PDB entry 8RTL | X-ray diffraction, 1.89 A resolution | chains A and D of the 8 polymer chains in the assembly

# Chain A
Molecule: Arsenite oxidase subunit AioA
From: Alcaligenes faecalis
Notes: EC 1.20.9.1
UniProt: Q7SIF4 (AIOA_ALCFA); residues 4-825 here correspond to UniProt positions 5-826 (UniProt number = residue number + 1)
Sequence (822 residues; each row starts with the number of its first residue):
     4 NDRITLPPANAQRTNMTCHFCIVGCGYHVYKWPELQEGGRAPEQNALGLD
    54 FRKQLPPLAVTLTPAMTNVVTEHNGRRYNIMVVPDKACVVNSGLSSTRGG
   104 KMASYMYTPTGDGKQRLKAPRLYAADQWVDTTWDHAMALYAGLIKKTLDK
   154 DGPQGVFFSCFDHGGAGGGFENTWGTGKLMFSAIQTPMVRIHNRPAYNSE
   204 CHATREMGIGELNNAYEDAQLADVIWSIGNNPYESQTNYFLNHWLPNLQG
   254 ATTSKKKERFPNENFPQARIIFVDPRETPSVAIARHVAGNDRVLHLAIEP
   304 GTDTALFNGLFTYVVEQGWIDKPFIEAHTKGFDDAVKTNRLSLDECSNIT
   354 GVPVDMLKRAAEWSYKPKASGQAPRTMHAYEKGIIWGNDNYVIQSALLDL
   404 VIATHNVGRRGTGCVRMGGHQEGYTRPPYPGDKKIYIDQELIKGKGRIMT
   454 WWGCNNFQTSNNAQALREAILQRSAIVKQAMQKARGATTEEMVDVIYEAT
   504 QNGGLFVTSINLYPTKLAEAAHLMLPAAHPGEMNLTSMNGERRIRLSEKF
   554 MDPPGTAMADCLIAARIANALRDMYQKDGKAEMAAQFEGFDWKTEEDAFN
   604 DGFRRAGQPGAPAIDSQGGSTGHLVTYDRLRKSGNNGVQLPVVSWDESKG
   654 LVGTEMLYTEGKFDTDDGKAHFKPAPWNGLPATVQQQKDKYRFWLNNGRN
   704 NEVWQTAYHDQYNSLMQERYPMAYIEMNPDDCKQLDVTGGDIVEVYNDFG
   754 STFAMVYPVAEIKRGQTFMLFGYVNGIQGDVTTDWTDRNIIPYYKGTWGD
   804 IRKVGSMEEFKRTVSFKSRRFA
Metal / ion sites: 3Fe-4S cluster Fe: Cys21, Cys24, Cys28; Na+ site 1: Asp129 (shared with 3 residues of chain C); Na+ site 2: Gln467, Ser754, Asp783 (shared with 1 residue of chain C)
Small-molecule neighbours:
  - molybdenum(iv) ion / oxygen atom: Asn196, Glu203, Lys385, Arg419, Gly422, His423, Arg702
  - 3Fe-4S cluster (F3S): Cys21, Phe23, Cys24, Val26, Gly27, Cys28, Tyr30, Ser98, Ser99, Arg101, Gly102, Thr240, Asn241
  - molybdopterin guanosine dinucleotide (MGD; 2-amino-5,6-dimercapto-7-methyl-3,7,8a,9-tetrahydro-8-oxa-1,3,9,10-tetraaza-anthracen-4-one guanosine dinucleotide), molecule 1: Cys24, Arg101, Gly232, Asn233, Asn234, Glu237, Ser238, Gln239, Val276, Asp277, Pro278, Arg279, Thr281, Ile301, Pro303, Gly304, Asp306, Glu384, Lys385, Gly386, Ile387, Gly421, Gly422, His423, Trp697, Asn699, Asn700, Gly701, Arg702, Asn703, Asn704, Glu705, Val706, Trp707, Gln708, Phe771, Phe774, Tyr796, Lys798
  - molybdopterin guanosine dinucleotide (MGD), molecule 2: Ala169, Gly170, His195, Asn196, Lys385, Trp389, His423, Trp455, Gly456, Cys457, Asn458, Asn459, Thr462, Ile513, Asn514, Leu515, Tyr516, Thr518, Ala530, Ala531, His532, Asp563, Asn700, Arg702, Gln708, Thr709, Tyr711, Phe774, Gln781, Gly782, Thr785, Tyr797, Lys798
UniProt features mapped onto this chain:
  - binding site ([3Fe-4S] cluster): Cys21, Cys24, Cys28
  - binding site (substrate): His195, Glu203, Arg419, His423
  - site: Ser99 (Involved in charge transfer)

# Chain D
Molecule: Arsenite oxidase subunit AioB
From: Alcaligenes faecalis
Notes: EC 1.20.9.1; engineered mutation(s): C65F-C80G
UniProt: Q7SIF3 (AIOB_ALCFA); residues -1 to 133 here correspond to UniProt positions 41-175 (UniProt number = residue number + 42)
Sequence (135 residues; row label = number of the first residue in the row; numbers below 1 keep their minus sign (Ala-1 is residue -1)):
    -1 AGRTTLQYPATQVSVAKNLKANEPVSFTYPDTSSPCVAVKLGSPVPGGVG
    49 PNNDIVAYSVLCTHMGFPTSYDKSSKTFKCPGHFTEFDAEKAGQMICGQA
    99 TENLPRVLLRYDEASDALTAVGVDGLIYGRQANVI
Differences from the reference sequence: conflict Phe65 (Cys107 in Q7SIF3), Gly80 (Cys122 in Q7SIF3)
Metal / ion sites: 2Fe-2S cluster Fe: Cys60, His62, Cys78, His81
Small-molecule neighbours:
  - 2Fe-2S cluster (FES): Cys60, His62, Met63, Gly64, Phe65, Cys78, Gly80, His81, Phe82, Thr83
  - 1-ethoxy-2-(2-ethoxyethoxy)ethane (P4G): Gln92, Met93, Ala98, Thr99, Asn101
  - 2-(2-methoxyethoxy)ethanol (PG0): Thr61, Glu100, Asn101, Pro103, Gly123, Leu124, Ile125, Tyr126, Gly127, Arg128
UniProt features mapped onto this chain:
  - binding site ([2Fe-2S] cluster): Cys60, His62, Cys78, His81

# Interface between chain A and chain D
Pairs across the interface - 18 pairs, chain A then chain D:
  Arg6(A) with Thr2(D)
  Ile7(A) with Thr2(D)
  Thr8(A) with Thr2(D), hydrogen bond
  Leu38(A) with Thr3(D); Tyr6(D), hydrophobic; Leu106(D), hydrophobic; Val121(D)
  Gln39(A) with Thr3(D)
  Glu40(A) with Arg1(D); Thr2(D), hydrogen bond; Thr3(D), hydrogen bond
  Arg43(A) with Gly0(D)
  His76(A) with Pro44(D)
  Asn77(A) with Pro44(D); Gly45(D), hydrogen bond (backbone-backbone)
  Arg79(A) with Gly45(D); Val47(D)
  Arg80(A) with Asp122(D)
Also at the interface, not in a pair above, chain A (13 interface residues in all): Glu37, Gly78
Also at the interface, not in a pair above, chain D (13 interface residues in all): Ala-1, Gly120

# In short
Chain A and chain D each contribute 13 residues to their interface, with 4 hydrogen bonds. Polar pairs include
Thr8(A)-Thr2(D), Glu40(A)-Thr2(D) and Glu40(A)-Thr3(D). Chain A binds molybdopterin guanosine dinucleotide,
molybdenum(iv) ion / oxygen atom and 3Fe-4S cluster. Chain D binds 1-ethoxy-2-(2-ethoxyethoxy)ethane, 2Fe-2S
cluster and 2-(2-methoxyethoxy)ethanol.
Here chain A is Arsenite oxidase subunit AioA and chain D is Arsenite oxidase subunit AioB, both from
Alcaligenes faecalis. Entry 8RTL (Af Aio C65F-C80G) was determined by X-ray diffraction.
